Entry 2IZ8 (X-ray diffraction, 3.30 A resolution); this record covers chains A and B of the 5 polymer chains in the assembly.

[Chain A (and B)]
Molecule: MS2 coat protein
From: Enterobacterio phage MS2
Notes: chain B of this document is another copy of the same molecule, construct and numbering; everything in this record applies to it too
UniProtKB: P03612 (COAT_BPMS2); residues 1-129 here = UniProt positions 1-129
Amino-acid sequence (129 residues; each row starts with the number of its first residue):
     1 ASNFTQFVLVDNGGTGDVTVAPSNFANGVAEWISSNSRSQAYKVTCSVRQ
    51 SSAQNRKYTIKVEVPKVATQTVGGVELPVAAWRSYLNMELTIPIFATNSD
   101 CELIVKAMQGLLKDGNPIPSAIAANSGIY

[Interface between chain A and chain B]
Contacting residue pairs (142; chain A residue first):
  S2(A) - Y129(B)  hydrogen bond (side chain-backbone)
  N3(A) - P117(B)
  N3(A) - A121(B)
  N3(A) - G127(B)  hydrogen bond (side chain-backbone)
  N3(A) - I128(B)
  N3(A) - Y129(B)  hydrogen bond (side chain-backbone)
  F4(A) - I128(B)  hydrophobic
  F4(A) - Y129(B)  hydrogen bond (backbone-backbone)
  T5(A) - P117(B)
  F7(A) - N116(B)
  F7(A) - P117(B)
  L9(A) - K106(B)
  L9(A) - A107(B)
  L9(A) - G110(B)
  D11(A) - K106(B)
  N12(A) - K106(B)
  F25(A) - I128(B)
  A30(A) - I128(B)  hydrophobic
  W32(A) - P117(B)  hydrophobic
  Y42(A) - L103(B)
  V44(A) - L111(B)  hydrophobic
  C46(A) - I118(B)  hydrophobic
  V48(A) - G127(B)
  R56(A) - N125(B)
  R56(A) - S126(B)
  Y58(A) - A121(B)
  Y58(A) - I122(B)  hydrophobic
  Y58(A) - N125(B)
  Y58(A) - S126(B)  hydrogen bond (side chain-backbone)
  I60(A) - L111(B)  hydrophobic
  I60(A) - I118(B)  hydrophobic
  V62(A) - L111(B)  hydrophobic
  V64(A) - L103(B)  hydrophobic
  K66(A) - D100(B)  salt bridge
  W82(A) - P93(B)  hydrophobic
  W82(A) - F95(B)
  W82(A) - A96(B)  hydrophobic
  W82(A) - D100(B)
  R83(A) - P93(B)
  S84(A) - T91(B)  hydrogen bond (side chain-backbone)
  S84(A) - I92(B)
  S84(A) - I104(B)
  Y85(A) - E89(B)
  Y85(A) - L90(B)
  Y85(A) - T91(B)  hydrogen bond (backbone-backbone)
  L86(A) - M88(B)  hydrophobic
  L86(A) - E89(B)
  L86(A) - M108(B)  hydrophobic
  N87(A) - N87(B)
  N87(A) - M88(B)
  N87(A) - E89(B)  hydrogen bond (backbone-backbone)
  M88(A) - N87(B)
  M88(A) - M88(B)  hydrophobic
  E89(A) - Y85(B)
  E89(A) - L86(B)
  E89(A) - N87(B)  hydrogen bond (backbone-backbone)
  L90(A) - Y85(B)
  L90(A) - L86(B)  hydrophobic
  L90(A) - I122(B)  hydrophobic
  T91(A) - S84(B)
  T91(A) - Y85(B)  hydrogen bond (backbone-backbone)
  I92(A) - S84(B)
  P93(A) - A80(B)
  P93(A) - A81(B)
  P93(A) - R83(B)
  P93(A) - S84(B)
  F95(A) - K66(B)  hydrogen bond (backbone-side chain)
  F95(A) - A81(B)  hydrophobic
  A96(A) - N125(B)
  T97(A) - K66(B)
  T97(A) - A68(B)
  T97(A) - N125(B)
  N98(A) - A123(B)
  N98(A) - N125(B)  hydrogen bond
  D100(A) - K66(B)  salt bridge
  D100(A) - V67(B)  hydrogen bond (side chain-backbone)
  D100(A) - A68(B)  hydrogen bond (side chain-backbone)
  C101(A) - I122(B)
  C101(A) - A123(B)  hydrophobic
  C101(A) - N125(B)
  E102(A) - A123(B)
  L103(A) - V10(B)  hydrophobic
  L103(A) - Y42(B)
  L103(A) - V67(B)  hydrophobic
  I104(A) - S84(B)
  V105(A) - P119(B)
  V105(A) - I122(B)  hydrophobic
  V105(A) - A123(B)  hydrophobic
  K106(A) - L9(B)
  K106(A) - D11(B)  hydrogen bond (side chain-backbone)
  A107(A) - L9(B)
  M108(A) - L86(B)  hydrophobic
  M108(A) - L112(B)
  Q109(A) - L112(B)  hydrogen bond (side chain-backbone)
  Q109(A) - K113(B)
  Q109(A) - D114(B)  hydrogen bond
  G110(A) - V8(B)
  G110(A) - L9(B)
  L111(A) - V44(B)  hydrophobic
  L111(A) - I60(B)  hydrophobic
  L111(A) - V62(B)  hydrophobic
  L112(A) - M108(B)
  L112(A) - Q109(B)  hydrogen bond (backbone-side chain)
  L112(A) - L112(B)  hydrophobic
  K113(A) - Q109(B)
  D114(A) - Q109(B)
  N116(A) - F7(B)
  N116(A) - V8(B)
  P117(A) - N3(B)
  P117(A) - T5(B)
  P117(A) - F7(B)
  P117(A) - W32(B)  hydrophobic
  I118(A) - I60(B)  hydrophobic
  P119(A) - V105(B)  hydrophobic
  A121(A) - Y58(B)
  I122(A) - Y58(B)
  I122(A) - L90(B)  hydrophobic
  I122(A) - C101(B)
  I122(A) - V105(B)  hydrophobic
  I122(A) - M108(B)  hydrophobic
  A123(A) - N98(B)
  A123(A) - C101(B)  hydrophobic
  A123(A) - E102(B)
  A124(A) - N98(B)
  N125(A) - R56(B)  hydrogen bond
  N125(A) - A96(B)
  N125(A) - T97(B)
  N125(A) - N98(B)  hydrogen bond
  N125(A) - C101(B)
  S126(A) - N3(B)
  S126(A) - Y58(B)  hydrogen bond (backbone-side chain)
  G127(A) - N3(B)  hydrogen bond (backbone-side chain)
  G127(A) - V48(B)
  I128(A) - N3(B)
  I128(A) - F4(B)  hydrophobic
  I128(A) - F25(B)
  I128(A) - A30(B)  hydrophobic
  I128(A) - W32(B)  hydrophobic
  Y129(A) - A1(B)
  Y129(A) - S2(B)  hydrogen bond (backbone-side chain)
  Y129(A) - N3(B)  hydrogen bond (backbone-backbone)
  Y129(A) - F4(B)  hydrogen bond (backbone-backbone)
Also at the interface, not in a pair above, chain A (69 interface residues in all): A1, V8, V10, N55
Also at the interface, not in a pair above, chain B (71 interface residues in all): N12, C46, V64, A124

[In short]
69 residues of chain A face 71 of chain B across their interface; the contacts include 25 hydrogen bonds and 2
salt bridges. Polar contacts include K66(A)-D100(B), S2(A)-Y129(B) and N3(A)-G127(B).
Both chains are MS2 coat protein (Enterobacterio phage MS2). Entry 2IZ8 (MS2-RNA hairpin (C-7) complex) was
determined by X-ray diffraction (same publication as 2IZM and 2IZN).
